PDB entry 1XL5 | X-ray diffraction, 1.73 A resolution | chains A and B

Chain A (and B):
Molecule: Protease retropepsin
Source organism: Human immunodeficiency virus 1
Notes: EC 3.4.23.16; chain B of this document is another copy of the same molecule, construct and numbering; everything in this record applies to it too
UniProtKB: P03367 (POL_HV1BR); residues 1-99 here correspond to UniProt positions 69-167 (UniProt number = residue number + 68)
Amino-acid sequence (99 residues; each row starts with the number of its first residue):
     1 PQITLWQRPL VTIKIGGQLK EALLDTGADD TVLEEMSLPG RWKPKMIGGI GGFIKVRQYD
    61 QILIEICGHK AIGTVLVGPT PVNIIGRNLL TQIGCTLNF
Small-molecule neighbours: amidhyroxysulfone (190; n-{(1S)-1-(3-bromobenzyl)-4-[(4-bromophenyl)sulfonyl]-6-methyl-2-oxoheptyl}-2-(2,6-dimethylphenoxy)acetamide): R8, L23, D25, G27, A28, D29, D30, V32, I47, G48, G49, I50, L76, P81, V82, I84

Interface between chain A and chain B:
Residue-residue contacts - 97 pairs, chain A then chain B:
  P1(A) with L97(B); N98(B); F99(B), hydrogen bond (backbone-backbone)
  Q2(A) with T96(B); L97(B); N98(B), hydrogen bond
  I3(A) with T96(B); L97(B), hydrogen bond (backbone-backbone); F99(B), hydrophobic
  L5(A) with T26(B); R87(B), hydrogen bond (backbone-side chain); L90(B), hydrophobic; T91(B); C95(B)
  W6(A) with R87(B), hydrogen bond (backbone-side chain); T91(B)
  Q7(A) with R87(B)
  R8(A) with D29(B), salt bridge; R87(B)
  P9(A) with T26(B)
  L23(A) with G27(B)
  L24(A) with T26(B), hydrogen bond (backbone-side chain); L97(B), hydrophobic
  D25(A) with D25(B); T26(B); G27(B), hydrogen bond (side chain-backbone)
  T26(A) with L5(B); P9(B); L24(B), hydrogen bond (side chain-backbone); D25(B); T26(B), hydrogen bond (side chain-backbone); L97(B)
  G27(A) with L23(B); D25(B), hydrogen bond (backbone-side chain)
  D29(A) with R8(B), salt bridge
  G48(A) with I50(B)
  G49(A) with I50(B); P81(B)
  I50(A) with G49(B); I50(B), hydrogen bond (backbone-backbone); G51(B), hydrogen bond (backbone-backbone); G52(B); I54(B), hydrophobic; P81(B)
  G51(A) with G51(B); G52(B); I54(B)
  G52(A) with I50(B); G51(B)
  I54(A) with I50(B), hydrophobic
  C67(A) with F99(B), hydrophobic
  H69(A) with F99(B)
  T80(A) with I50(B)
  P81(A) with G49(B); I50(B)
  R87(A) with L5(B), hydrogen bond (side chain-backbone); W6(B), hydrogen bond (side chain-backbone); Q7(B), hydrogen bond (side chain-backbone); R8(B); P9(B)
  L90(A) with L5(B), hydrophobic
  T91(A) with L5(B); W6(B)
  Q92(A) with W6(B)
  I93(A) with F99(B)
  G94(A) with N98(B); F99(B)
  C95(A) with L5(B); L97(B), hydrophobic; N98(B); F99(B), hydrophobic
  T96(A) with Q2(B), hydrogen bond; I3(B); T4(B); T96(B); L97(B); N98(B), hydrogen bond (backbone-backbone)
  L97(A) with P1(B); Q2(B); I3(B), hydrogen bond (backbone-backbone); L24(B), hydrophobic; T26(B); C95(B), hydrophobic; T96(B); L97(B), hydrophobic
  N98(A) with P1(B); Q2(B), hydrogen bond; G94(B); C95(B); T96(B), hydrogen bond (backbone-backbone); N98(B), hydrogen bond
  F99(A) with P1(B), hydrogen bond (backbone-backbone); C67(B), hydrophobic; H69(B); I93(B); G94(B); C95(B), hydrophobic
Interface residues without a listed pair, chain A (37 interface residues in all): T4, P79
Interface residues without a listed pair, chain B (38 interface residues in all): V32, I47, I66, T80, I84

Summary:
Chain A and chain B form an interface of 37 and 38 residues respectively; the contacts include 22 hydrogen
bonds and 2 salt bridges. Polar pairs include R8(A)-D29(B), Q2(A)-N98(B) and L5(A)-R87(B). Chain A binds
amidhyroxysulfone.
Chain A and chain B are both Protease retropepsin (Human immunodeficiency virus 1); the structure, HIV-1
Protease in complex with amidhyroxysulfone, was determined by X-ray diffraction, deposited together with 1XL2.
